Entry 4DR3 (X-ray diffraction, 3.35 A resolution); this record covers chains A and Q of the 21 polymer chains in the assembly.

[Chain A]
Molecule: 16S rRNA
Organism: Thermus thermophilus
Sequence (1522 nucleotides; numbered 0 to 1544 plus 19 insertion-coded residues; 42 numbers in that range are skipped by the numbering (no residue carries them; nothing is unmodelled there); the number before each row is that of its first residue; a row labelled like 190A-190L holds insertion residues (190A, then the next letters in order); numbering starts at 0):
     0 UUUGUUGGAG AGUUUGAUCC UGGCUCAGGG UGAACGCUGG CGGCGUGCCU AAGACAUGCA
    60 AGUCGUGCGG G
    73 CCGCGGGGUU UU
    88 ACUCCG
    95 UGGUC
   101 AGCGGCGGAC GGGUGAGUAA CGCGUGGGU
  129A G
   130 ACCUACCCGG AAGAGGGGGA CAACCCGGGG AAACUCGGGC UAAUCCCCCA UGUGGACCCG
   190 C
190A-190L CCCUUGGGGUGU
   191 GUCCAAAGGG CUUU
   216 GCCCGCUUCC GGAUGGGCCC GCGUCCCAUC AGCUAGUUGG UGGGGUAAUG GCCCACCAAG
   276 GCGACGACGG GUAGCCGGUC UGAGAGGAUG GCCGGCCACA GGGGCACUGA GACACGGGCC
   336 CCACUCCUAC GGGAGGCAGC AGUUAGGAAU CUUCCGCAAU GGGCGCAAGC CUGACGGAGC
   396 GACGCCGCUU GGAGGAAGAA GCCCUUCGGG GUGUAAACUC CUGAA
   442 CCCGGGACGA AACCCCCGAC GA
   474 GGGGACUGAC GGUACCGGG
   494 GUAAUAGCGC CGGCCAACUC CGUGCCAGCA GCCGCGGUAA UACGGAGGGC GCGAGCGUUA
   554 CCCGGAUUCA CUGGGCGUAA AGGGCGUGUA GGCGGCCUGG GGCGUCCCAU GUGAAAGACC
   614 ACGGCUCAAC CGUGGGGGAG CGUGGGAUAC GCUCAGGCUA GACGGUGGGA GAGGGUGGUG
   674 GAAUUCCCGG AGUAGCGGUG AAAUGCGCAG AUACCGGGAG GAACGCCGAU GGCGAAGGCA
   734 GCCACCUGGU CCACCCGUGA CGCUGAGGCG CGAAAGCGUG GGGAGCAAAC CGGAUUAGAU
   794 ACCCGGGUAG UCCACGCCCU AAACGAUGCG CGCUAGGUCU CUGGGUCU
   848 CCUGGGGGCC GAAGCUAACG CGUUAAGCGC GCCGCCUGGG GAGUACGGCC GCAAGGCUGA
   908 AACUCAAAGG AAUUGACGGG GGCCCGCACA AGCGGUGGAG CAUGUGGUUU AAUUCGAAGX
   968 AACGCGAAGA ACCUUACCAG GCCUUGACAU GCUAGG
 1003A G
  1004 AACCCGGGUG AAAGCCUGGG GUGCCCC
1030A-1030D GCGA
  1031 GGGGAGCCCU AGCACAGGUG CUGCAUGGCC GUCGUCAGCU CGUGCCGUGA GGUGUUGGGU
  1091 UAAGUCCCGC AACGAGCGCA ACCCCCGCCG UUAGUUGCCA GCGGUUCGGC CGGGCACUCU
  1151 AACGGGACUG CCCGCGAAA
  1171 GCGGGAGGAA GGAGGGGACG ACGUCUGGUC AGCAUGGCCC UUACGGCCUG GGCGACACAC
  1231 GUGCUACAAU GCCCACUACA AAGCGAUGCC ACCCGGCAAC GGGGAGCUAA UCGCAAAAAG
  1291 GUGGGCCCAG UUCGGAUUGG GGUCUGCAAC CCGACCCCAU GAAGCCGGAA UCGCUAGUAA
  1351 UCGCGGAUCA G
 1361A C
  1362 CAUGCCGCGG UGAAUACGUU CCCGGGCCUU GUACACACXG CCXGUXACGC CAUGGGAGCG
  1422 GGCUCUACCC GAAGUCGCCG GG
  1446 AGCCUACGGG
  1459 CAGGCGCCGA GGGUAGGGCC CGUGACUGGG GCGAAGUCGU AACAAGGUAG CUGUACCGGA
  1519 AGGUGCGGCU GGAUCCACUC CUUUCU
Unresolved in the structure: 0-4, 1534-1538
Sequence notes: conflict C1534 (A2157 in M26923.1), A1535 (C2158 in M26923.1)
Modified residues: PSU (pseudouridine-5'-monophosphate) at position 516, 7MG (7N-methyl-8-hydroguanosine-5'-monophosphate) at position 527, M2G (N2-dimethylguanosine-5'-monophosphate) at position 966, 5MC (5-methylcytidine-5'-monophosphate) at position 967, 2MG (2N-methylguanosine-5'-monophosphate) at position 1207, 5MC (5-methylcytidine-5'-monophosphate) at position 1400, 4OC (4n,o2'-methylcytidine-5'-monophosphate) at position 1402, 5MC (5-methylcytidine-5'-monophosphate) at position 1404, 5MC (5-methylcytidine-5'-monophosphate) at position 1407, UR3 (3-methyluridine-5'-monophoshate) at position 1498, MA6 (6N-dimethyladenosine-5'-monophoshate) at position 1518, MA6 (6N-dimethyladenosine-5'-monophoshate) at position 1519, PSU (pseudouridine-5'-monophosphate) at position 1540, PSU (pseudouridine-5'-monophosphate) at position 1541
Metal / ion sites: Mg2+ site 1 near U5 (its only coordinating residue here); Mg2+ site 2: G6 (shared with 1 residue of chain D); Mg2+ site 3 near G21 (its only coordinating residue here); Mg2+ site 4 near G22 (its only coordinating residue here); Mg2+ site 5: C48, G115; Mg2+ site 6 near A53 (its only coordinating residue here); Mg2+ site 7: A59, C386; Mg2+ site 8 near U62 (its only coordinating residue here); Mg2+ site 9 near U98 (its only coordinating residue here); Mg2+ site 10 near G107 (its only coordinating residue here); Mg2+ site 11 near G111 (its only coordinating residue here); Mg2+ site 12: G117, G289; 104 more Mg2+ sites not listed
Residues lining bound ligands: streptomycin (SRY): U14, C526, 7MG_527, C912, A913, A914, A915, C1490, G1491
From the paper describing this entry:
  - binding site for streptomycin: U14, C526, 7MG_527, A914, C1490, G1491
  - conformationally variable residues (helix shift, loop rearrangement): A1408, C1409, C1490 to UR3_1498, G1516 to G1520

[Chain Q]
Molecule: 30S ribosomal protein S17
Organism: Thermus thermophilus
UniProtKB: Q5SHP7 (RS17_THET8); numbering as in UniProt (aligned over 1-105)
Chain sequence (105 residues; row label = number of the first residue in the row):
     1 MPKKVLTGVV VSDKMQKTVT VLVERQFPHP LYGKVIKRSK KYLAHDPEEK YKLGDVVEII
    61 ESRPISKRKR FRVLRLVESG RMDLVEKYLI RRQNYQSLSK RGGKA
Unresolved in the structure: 1, 101-105
Sequence notes: conflict Gln96 (Glu in Q5SHP7)
Metal / ion sites: Mg2+ site 1: Met15, Glu49; Mg2+ site 2: Ser39 (shared with C280(A) of chain A); Mg2+ site 3: Ile65 (shared with G266(A) of chain A)

[How chain A and chain Q interact]
Contacting residue pairs (86):
  G127(A) with Pro2(Q), hydrogen bond to the sugar; Glu61(Q), hydrogen bond to the base
  G128(A) with Pro2(Q), sugar contact; Lys3(Q), hydrogen bond to the phosphate; Glu61(Q), sugar contact
  U129(A) with Lys3(Q), salt bridge to the phosphate
  A130(A) with Arg63(Q), salt bridge to the phosphate; Pro64(Q), base contact
  U190E(A) with Ser62(Q), base contact; Arg63(Q), hydrogen bond to the base; Arg72(Q), hydrogen bond to the base
  G190F(A) with Arg63(Q), base contact
  C234(A) with Pro64(Q), sugar contact; Arg70(Q), hydrogen bond to the phosphate
  C235(A) with Glu61(Q), base contact; Arg70(Q), salt bridge to the phosphate; Phe71(Q), sugar contact
  G236(A) with Lys4(Q), sugar contact; Lys40(Q), salt bridge to the phosphate; Tyr42(Q), hydrogen bond to the phosphate
  C237(A) with Arg25(Q), salt bridge to the phosphate; Lys40(Q), salt bridge to the phosphate; Tyr42(Q), phosphate contact
  G238(A) with Arg25(Q), salt bridge to the phosphate
  A246(A) with Leu98(Q), hydrogen bond to the sugar; Ser99(Q), sugar contact
  G247(A) with Ser99(Q), phosphate contact; Lys100(Q), phosphate contact
  U253(A) with Met15(Q), sugar contact; Lys67(Q), salt bridge to the phosphate; Arg68(Q), phosphate contact
  G254(A) with Met15(Q), sugar contact; Gln16(Q), hydrogen bond to the sugar; Thr18(Q), hydrogen bond to the phosphate; Ser66(Q), hydrogen bond to the phosphate; Lys67(Q), phosphate contact; Arg68(Q), phosphate contact; Lys69(Q), phosphate contact
  G255(A) with Gln16(Q), hydrogen bond to the sugar; Lys17(Q), hydrogen bond to the phosphate; Ile65(Q), phosphate contact; Ser66(Q), phosphate contact; Lys69(Q), salt bridge to the phosphate
  U256(A) with Lys17(Q), salt bridge to the phosphate
  U264(A) with Arg63(Q), sugar contact; Pro64(Q), hydrogen bond to the sugar
  G265(A) with Pro64(Q), sugar contact; Ile65(Q), sugar contact; Ser66(Q), sugar contact; Lys67(Q), hydrogen bond to the sugar
  G266(A) with Lys67(Q), sugar contact
  C267(A) with Lys67(Q), salt bridge to the phosphate
  A273(A) with Gln16(Q), sugar contact
  G275(A) with Lys14(Q), phosphate contact; Met15(Q), hydrogen bond to the sugar
  G276(A) with Ser12(Q), hydrogen bond to the phosphate; Met15(Q), sugar contact; Arg68(Q), hydrogen bond to the phosphate
  C277(A) with Lys41(Q), salt bridge to the phosphate; Arg68(Q), salt bridge to the phosphate
  G278(A) with Lys41(Q), salt bridge to the phosphate; Arg92(Q), base contact; Tyr95(Q), base contact
  A279(A) with Tyr95(Q), hydrogen bond to the phosphate; Leu98(Q), hydrogen bond to the base
  C280(A) with Lys37(Q), base contact; Arg38(Q), hydrogen bond to the sugar; Ser39(Q), hydrogen bond to the base; Arg91(Q), base contact
  C564(A) with Leu31(Q), base contact; Tyr32(Q), sugar contact
  U582(A) with Asn94(Q), hydrogen bond to the sugar
  A583(A) with Arg91(Q), sugar contact; Asn94(Q), hydrogen bond to the sugar
  G584(A) with Lys87(Q), salt bridge to the phosphate
  G585(A) with Lys34(Q), hydrogen bond to the phosphate
  C586(A) with Lys34(Q), salt bridge to the phosphate
  G635(A) with Pro2(Q), phosphate contact
  U636(A) with Pro2(Q), phosphate contact
  C647(A) with Arg81(Q), salt bridge to the phosphate
  A759(A) with Asn94(Q), base contact
  G760(A) with Asn94(Q), base contact; Ser97(Q), hydrogen bond to the base; Leu98(Q), sugar contact
  C879(A) with Lys34(Q), salt bridge to the phosphate
  C896(A) with Lys100(Q), salt bridge to the phosphate
Also at the interface, not in a pair above, chain A (48 interface residues in all): U252, C272, A300, G301, U598, G761, G895
Also at the interface, not in a pair above, chain Q (45 interface residues in all): Thr20, Pro28, Leu43, Ile90

[In short]
48 residues of chain A face 45 of chain Q across their interface; the contacts include 26 hydrogen bonds and
19 salt bridges. Among the polar pairs are G127(A)-Glu61(Q), U190E(A)-Arg63(Q) and U190E(A)-Arg72(Q). From the
paper: a binding site for streptomycin at U14(A), C526(A) and 7MG_527(A) among others; conformational
variability at A1408(A), C1409(A) and C1490(A) among others.
Chain A is 16S rRNA and chain Q is 30S ribosomal protein S17, both from Thermus thermophilus; the structure,
Crystal structure of the Thermus thermophilus (HB8) 30S ribosomal subunit with streptomycin bound, was
determined by X-ray diffraction (same publication as 4DR1, 4DR2, 4DR4, 4DR5, 4DR6 and 4DR7).
